2V3A - chain A; structure by X-ray diffraction, 2.40 A resolution.

Chain A:
Protein: Rubredoxin reductase
Organism: Pseudomonas aeruginosa
Reference sequence: Q9HTK9 (Q9HTK9_PSEAE); residue numbers follow UniProt; this construct covers 1-384
Chain sequence (384 residues; row label = number of the first residue in the row):
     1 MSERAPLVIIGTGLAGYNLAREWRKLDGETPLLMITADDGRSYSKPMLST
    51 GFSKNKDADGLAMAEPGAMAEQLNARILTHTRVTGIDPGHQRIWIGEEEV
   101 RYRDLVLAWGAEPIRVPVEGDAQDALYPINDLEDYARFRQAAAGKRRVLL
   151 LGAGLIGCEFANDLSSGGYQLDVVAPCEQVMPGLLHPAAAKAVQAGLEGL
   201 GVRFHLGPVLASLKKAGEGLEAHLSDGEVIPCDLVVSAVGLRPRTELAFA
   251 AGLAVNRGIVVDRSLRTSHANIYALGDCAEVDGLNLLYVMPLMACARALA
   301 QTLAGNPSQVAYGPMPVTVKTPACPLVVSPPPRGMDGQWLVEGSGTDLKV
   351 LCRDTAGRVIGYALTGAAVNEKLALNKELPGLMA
Not modelled in the structure: 1-3
Residues lining bound ligands: FAD (flavin-adenine dinucleotide): Ile10, Gly11, Thr12, Gly13, Leu14, Ala15, Gly16, Ile35, Thr36, Ala37, Asp38, Lys45, Pro46, Leu48, Ser49, Thr81, Arg82, Val83, Ala108, Trp109, Gly110, Ala111, Ile129, Asn130, Ile156, Glu159, Phe160, Arg244, Leu247, Leu275, Gly276, Asp277, Leu287, Tyr288, Val289, Met290, Leu292, Thr318, Lys320
From the paper describing this entry:
  - binding site for flavin-adenine dinucleotide: Lys45, Glu159, Lys320
  - contacts within the chain: Glu159-Lys320 (salt bridge)
  - conformationally variable residues (side-chain flip): Tyr288
  - self-association interface (contacts with another copy of this molecule); pairs are residue here / residue on that copy: Arg242-Arg242

Overview:
Bound to chain A: flavin-adenine dinucleotide. From the paper: a binding site for flavin-adenine dinucleotide
at Lys45, Glu159 and Lys320; conformational variability at Tyr288.
Chain A is Rubredoxin reductase (Pseudomonas aeruginosa); the structure, Crystal structure of rubredoxin
reductase from Pseudomonas aeruginosa, was determined by X-ray diffraction together with 2V3B from the same
study.
